7TKF - chains T and V of the 27 polymer chains in the assembly; structure by electron microscopy, 7.10 A resolution (low resolution: residue-level contacts below are approximate; hydrogen-bond / salt-bridge calls are withheld).

== Chain T ==
Molecule: ATP synthase subunit a
From: Saccharomyces cerevisiae
Reference sequence: P00854 (ATP6_YEAST); residues 1-249 here correspond to UniProt positions 11-259 (UniProt number = residue number + 10)
Chain sequence (249 residues; numbered 1 to 249; the number before each row is that of its first residue):
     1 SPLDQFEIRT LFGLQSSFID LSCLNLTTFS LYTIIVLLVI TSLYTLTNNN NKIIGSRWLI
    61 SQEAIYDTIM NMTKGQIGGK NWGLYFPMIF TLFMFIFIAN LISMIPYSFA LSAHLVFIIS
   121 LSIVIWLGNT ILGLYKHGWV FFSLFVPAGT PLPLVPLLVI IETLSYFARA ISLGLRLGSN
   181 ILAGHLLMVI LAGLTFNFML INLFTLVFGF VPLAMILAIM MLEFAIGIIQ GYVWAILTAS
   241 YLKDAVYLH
Disordered / not traced: 1-25

== Chain V ==
Molecule: ATP synthase subunit d
From: Saccharomyces cerevisiae
Reference sequence: P30902 (ATP7_YEAST); residues 1-173 here correspond to UniProt positions 2-174 (UniProt number = residue number + 1)
Chain sequence (173 residues; each row starts with the number of its first residue):
     1 SLAKSAANKL DWAKVISSLR ITGSTATQLS SFKKRNDEAR RQLLELQSQP TEVDFSHYRS
    61 VLKNTSVIDK IESYVKQYKP VKIDASKQLQ VIESFEKHAM TNAKETESLV SKELKDLQST
   121 LDNIQSARPF DELTVDDLTK IKPEIDAKVE EMVKKGKWDV PGYKDRFGNL NVM
Disordered / not traced: 1-2
Curated features (UniProtKB/Swiss-Prot):
  - modified residue: S1 (N-acetylserine)

== How chain T and chain V interact ==
Contacting residue pairs (15; chain T residue first):
  N51(T) - L133(V)
  N51(T) - T134(V)
  K52(T) - L133(V)
  I53(T) - L133(V)
  A64(T) - L170(V)
  D67(T) - L170(V)
  T68(T) - L170(V)
  T68(T) - N171(V)
  T68(T) - M173(V)
  N71(T) - M173(V)
  M72(T) - M173(V)
  K80(T) - K155(V)
  K80(T) - G156(V)
  G83(T) - G156(V)
  L84(T) - G156(V)
Other interface residues (no listed pair), chain T (14 interface residues in all): G75, N81, W82

== Summary ==
14 residues of chain T and 7 residues of chain V are in contact.
Chain T is ATP synthase subunit a and chain V is ATP synthase subunit d, both from Saccharomyces cerevisiae;
the structure, Yeast ATP synthase State 2binding(b) with 10 mM ATP backbone model, was determined by electron
microscopy together with 7TJS, 7TJT, 7TJU, 7TJV, 7TJW, 7TJX and 30 further entries from the same study.
